2TOD - chains A and B; structure by X-ray diffraction, 2.00 A resolution.

[Chain A (and B)]
Molecule: Protein (ornithine decarboxylase)
From: Trypanosoma brucei
Notes: EC 4.1.1.17; chain B of this document is another copy of the same molecule, construct and numbering; everything in this record applies to it too
UniProt: P07805 (DCOR_TRYBB); residues 1-425 here correspond to UniProt positions 21-445 (UniProt number = residue number + 20)
Sequence (425 residues; each row starts with the number of its first residue):
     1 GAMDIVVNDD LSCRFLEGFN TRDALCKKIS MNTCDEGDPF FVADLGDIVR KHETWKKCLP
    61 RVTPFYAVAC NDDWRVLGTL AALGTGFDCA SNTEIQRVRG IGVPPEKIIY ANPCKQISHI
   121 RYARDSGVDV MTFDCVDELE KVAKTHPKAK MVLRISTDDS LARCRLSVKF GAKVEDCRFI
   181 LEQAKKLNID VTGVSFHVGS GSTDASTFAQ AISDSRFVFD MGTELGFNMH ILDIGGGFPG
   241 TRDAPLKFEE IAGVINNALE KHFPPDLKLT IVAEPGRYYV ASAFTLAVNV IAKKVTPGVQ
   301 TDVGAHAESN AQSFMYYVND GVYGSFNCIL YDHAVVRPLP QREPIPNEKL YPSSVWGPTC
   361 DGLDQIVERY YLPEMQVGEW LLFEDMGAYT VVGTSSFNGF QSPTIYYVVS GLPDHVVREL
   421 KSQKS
Unresolved in the structure: 1-36, 158-165, 298-310, 411-425 (chain B: 1-36, 158-165, 297-310, 411-425)
Sequence notes: engineered mutation Gly-1 (Lys21 in P07805), Ala-2 (Ser22 in P07805)
Covalently attached groups: alpha-difluoromethylornithine (DMO) linked to Cys-360

[Interface between chain A and chain B]
Pairs across the interface - 92 pairs, chain A then chain B:
  Asp-38(A) with Gln-116(B)
  Ala-69(A) with Phe-397(B); Asn-398(B)
  Ala-90(A) with Asn-398(B); Phe-400(B)
  Ser-91(A) with Asn-398(B), hydrogen bond (side chain-backbone); Gly-399(B); Phe-400(B)
  Thr-93(A) with Gly-399(B), hydrogen bond (side chain-backbone); Gln-401(B), hydrogen bond
  Glu-94(A) with Asn-398(B), hydrogen bond; Gly-399(B)
  Cys-114(A) with Ala-292(B), hydrophobic; Lys-294(B); Tyr-317(B)
  Lys-115(A) with Ile-291(B)
  Gln-116(A) with Asp-38(B); Ile-291(B); Asn-319(B)
  Asp-134(A) with Lys-294(B), salt bridge
  Cys-135(A) with Lys-294(B)
  Asp-137(A) with Lys-293(B); Val-295(B)
  Glu-138(A) with Ala-292(B)
  Lys-141(A) with Ile-291(B), hydrogen bond (side chain-backbone); Ala-292(B)
  Val-168(A) with Met-315(B); Trp-356(B), hydrophobic
  Lys-169(A) with Lys-294(B), hydrogen bond (backbone-side chain); Tyr-317(B), hydrogen bond (backbone-side chain); Trp-356(B); Gly-357(B), hydrogen bond (side chain-backbone); Thr-359(B), hydrogen bond (side chain-backbone); Asp-361(B), hydrogen bond (side chain-backbone); Asp-364(B), hydrogen bond (side chain-backbone)
  Phe-170(A) with Lys-294(B); Tyr-317(B), hydrophobic; Thr-359(B); Cys-360(B)
  Ile-291(A) with Lys-115(B); Gln-116(B); Lys-141(B), hydrogen bond (backbone-side chain)
  Ala-292(A) with Cys-114(B), hydrophobic; Lys-141(B)
  Lys-293(A) with Asp-137(B)
  Lys-294(A) with Cys-114(B); Asp-134(B), salt bridge; Lys-169(B), hydrogen bond (side chain-backbone); Phe-170(B)
  Met-315(A) with Val-168(B)
  Tyr-317(A) with Lys-169(B), hydrogen bond (side chain-backbone)
  Asn-319(A) with Gln-116(B)
  Val-322(A) with Tyr-331(B), hydrogen bond (backbone-side chain)
  Tyr-323(A) with Tyr-331(B), hydrophobic
  Asn-327(A) with Tyr-331(B)
  Tyr-331(A) with Val-322(B), hydrogen bond (side chain-backbone); Tyr-323(B); Asn-327(B); Tyr-331(B)
  His-333(A) with Leu-363(B)
  Trp-356(A) with Val-168(B), hydrophobic; Lys-169(B)
  Gly-357(A) with Lys-169(B), hydrogen bond (backbone-side chain)
  Thr-359(A) with Lys-169(B), hydrogen bond (backbone-side chain); Phe-170(B)
  Cys-360(A) with Phe-170(B)
  Asp-361(A) with Lys-169(B), hydrogen bond (backbone-side chain); Tyr-331(B)
  Gly-362(A) with Lys-169(B)
  Leu-363(A) with His-333(B)
  Asp-364(A) with Lys-169(B), salt bridge
  Tyr-389(A) with Phe-397(B), hydrophobic
  Val-392(A) with Phe-397(B)
  Gly-393(A) with Ser-395(B)
  Thr-394(A) with Ser-395(B)
  Ser-395(A) with Val-392(B); Gly-393(B); Thr-394(B)
  Phe-397(A) with Ala-69(B); Tyr-389(B), hydrophobic; Val-392(B)
  Asn-398(A) with Ala-69(B); Ala-90(B); Ser-91(B), hydrogen bond (backbone-side chain); Glu-94(B), hydrogen bond
  Gly-399(A) with Ser-91(B); Thr-93(B), hydrogen bond (backbone-side chain); Glu-94(B)
  Phe-400(A) with Ala-90(B); Ser-91(B); His-119(B)
  Gln-401(A) with Thr-93(B), hydrogen bond
Other interface residues (no listed pair), chain A (55 interface residues in all): Gly-37, Asn-112, His-119, Gly-171, Val-295, Leu-330, Pro-358, Ser-396
Other interface residues (no listed pair), chain B (56 interface residues in all): Gly-37, Asn-112, Cys-135, Glu-138, Ser-167, Gly-171, Leu-330, Pro-358, Gly-362, Ser-396

[Overview]
55 residues of chain A face 56 of chain B across their interface; the contacts include 23 hydrogen bonds and 3
salt bridges. Polar contacts include Asp-134(A)/Lys-294(B), Asp-364(A)/Lys-169(B) and Ser-91(A)/Asn-398(B).
Both chains are Protein (ornithine decarboxylase) (Trypanosoma brucei). Entry 2TOD (Ornithine decarboxylase
from trypanosoma brucei K69A mutant in complex with alpha-difluoromethylornithine) was determined by X-ray
diffraction together with 1QU4 from the same study.
